Entry 6X0H (X-ray diffraction, 2.09 A resolution); this record covers chains A and D of the 4 polymer chains in the assembly.

== Chain A (and D) ==
Molecule: L-ornithine N(5)-monooxygenase
Source organism: Aspergillus fumigatus
Notes: EC 1.14.13.196; engineered mutation(s): residues 1-28 deleted; chain D of this document is another copy of the same molecule, construct and numbering; everything in this record applies to it too
UniProt: E9QYP0 (SIDA_ASPFU); numbering as in UniProt (aligned over 29-501)
Amino-acid sequence (494 residues; each row starts with the number of its first residue):
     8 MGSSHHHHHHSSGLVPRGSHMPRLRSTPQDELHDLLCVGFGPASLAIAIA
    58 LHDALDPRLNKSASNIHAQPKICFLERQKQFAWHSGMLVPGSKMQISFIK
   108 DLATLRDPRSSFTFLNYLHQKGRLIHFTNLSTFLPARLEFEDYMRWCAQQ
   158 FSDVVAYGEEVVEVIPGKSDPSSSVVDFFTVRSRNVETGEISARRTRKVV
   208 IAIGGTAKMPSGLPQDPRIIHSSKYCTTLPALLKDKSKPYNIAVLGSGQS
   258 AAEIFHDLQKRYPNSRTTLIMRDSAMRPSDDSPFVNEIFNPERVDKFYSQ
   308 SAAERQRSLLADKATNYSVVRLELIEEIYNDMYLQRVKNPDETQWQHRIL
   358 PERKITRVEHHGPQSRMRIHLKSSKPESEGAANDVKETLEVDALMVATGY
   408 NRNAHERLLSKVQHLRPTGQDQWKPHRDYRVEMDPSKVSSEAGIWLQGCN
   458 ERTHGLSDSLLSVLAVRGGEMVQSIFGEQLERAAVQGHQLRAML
Not modelled in the structure: 8-29, 386-390, 490-501 (chain D: 8-30, 175-180, 383-393, 489-501)
Sequence notes: initiating methionine (8); expression tag (9-28)
Ion coordination: Ca2+: S138 (shared with 1 residue of chain B)
Small-molecule neighbours: FAD (flavin-adenine dinucleotide): V45, G46, F47, G48, P49, A50, L82, E83, R84, Q85, A89, W90, H91, M94, R144, E166, E167, V168, A209, I210, G211, G212, S257, Y324, G406, Y407, R409, L415, G455, S466, L467, L468
What the authors report for this chain:
  - binding site for flavin-adenine dinucleotide: H91, Y324
  - conformationally variable residues (loop rearrangement, order/disorder transition): N323 to S325
  - mutagenesis - Y324A: abolished expression
  - mutagenesis - Y324F (35-fold): decreased catalytic activity on NADPH
  - mutagenesis - H91A: unchanged catalytic activity
  - mutagenesis - Y324F (10-fold): decreased binding to L-Orn
  - mutagenesis - Y324F (10-fold): decreased binding to NADPH

== Chain A / chain D interface ==
Residue-residue contacts (34):
  A282(A) with F291(D), hydrophobic; V292(D)
  M283(A) with F291(D), hydrophobic; V292(D)
  R284(A) with V292(D); A318(D), hydrogen bond (side chain-backbone)
  P285(A) with D287(D); S289(D)
  D287(A) with P285(D)
  S289(A) with P285(D); L329(D)
  P290(A) with E333(D); Y336(D), hydrophobic
  F291(A) with A282(D), hydrophobic; M283(D), hydrophobic; I332(D), hydrophobic; Y336(D), hydrophobic; I356(D), hydrophobic
  V292(A) with A282(D); M283(D); R284(D)
  E294(A) with Y336(D)
  A318(A) with R284(D)
  D319(A) with R284(D), salt bridge
  L329(A) with S289(D)
  I332(A) with P290(D); F291(D), hydrophobic
  E333(A) with P290(D)
  Y336(A) with P290(D), hydrophobic; F291(D), hydrophobic; E294(D), hydrogen bond
  I356(A) with F291(D), hydrophobic
  K382(A) with Q307(D); E311(D)
Interface residues without a listed pair, chain A (23 interface residues in all): E311, R314, I335, M339, P383
Interface residues without a listed pair, chain D (22 interface residues in all): D319, I335, M339, K382

== Summary ==
Chain A and chain D form an interface of 23 and 22 residues respectively; the contacts include 2 hydrogen
bonds and 1 salt bridge. Among the polar pairs are D319(A)-R284(D), R284(A)-A318(D) and Y336(A)-E294(D). From
the paper: a binding site for flavin-adenine dinucleotide at H91(A) and Y324(A); Y324A of chain A abolishes
expression; 3 substitutions were tested in all.
Chain A and chain D are both L-ornithine N(5)-monooxygenase (Aspergillus fumigatus); the structure, Structure
of oxidized SidA ornithine hydroxylase with the FAD in the "out" conformation, was determined by X-ray
diffraction together with 6X0I, 6X0J and 6X0K from the same study.
